5Z1L - chains A and N of the 18 polymer chains in the assembly; structure by electron microscopy, 4.00 A resolution.

# Chain A (and N)
Molecule: Flagellin
From: Methanococcus maripaludis (strain S2 / LL)
Notes: chain N of this document is another copy of the same molecule, construct and numbering; everything in this record applies to it too
UniProt: Q6LWP3 (Q6LWP3_METMP); residues -11 to 199 here correspond to UniProt positions 53-263 (UniProt number = residue number + 64)
Sequence (211 residues; each row starts with the number of its first residue; numbers below 1 keep their minus sign (Met-11 is residue -11)):
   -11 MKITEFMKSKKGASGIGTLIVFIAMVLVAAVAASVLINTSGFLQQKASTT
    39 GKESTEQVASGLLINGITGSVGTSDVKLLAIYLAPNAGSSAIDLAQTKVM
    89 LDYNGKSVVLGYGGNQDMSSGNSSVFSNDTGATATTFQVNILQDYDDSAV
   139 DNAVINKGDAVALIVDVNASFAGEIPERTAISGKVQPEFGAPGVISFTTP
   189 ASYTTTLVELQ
Disordered / not traced: -11 to 0
Reported in the primary citation:
  - post-translational modification sites: Asn103, Asn116

# Interface between chain A and chain N
Contacting residue pairs (7; chain A residue first):
  Phe10(A) with Ala35(N)
  Val14(A) with Ser42(N)
  Ala18(A) with Ser42(N)
  Ala21(A) with Val46(N), hydrophobic
  Gln33(A) with Val182(N), hydrogen bond (side chain-backbone)
  Gln84(A) with Arg166(N), hydrogen bond
  Val142(A) with Ser190(N)
Interface residues without a listed pair, chain A (12 interface residues in all): Thr6, Ile11, Ile25, Ala79, Asp81
Interface residues without a listed pair, chain N (9 interface residues in all): Leu31, Ala179, Ile183

# In short
12 residues of chain A face 9 of chain N across their interface; the contacts include 2 hydrogen bonds. Polar
contacts include Gln33(A)-Val182(N) and Gln84(A)-Arg166(N). From the paper: modification sites Asn103(A) and
Asn116(A).
Chain A and chain N are both Flagellin (Methanococcus maripaludis (strain S2 / LL)); the structure, Cryo-EM
structure of Methanoccus maripaludis archaellum, was determined by electron microscopy, deposited together
with 5YA6.
